1UPP - chains A and L of the 8 polymer chains in the assembly; structure by X-ray diffraction, 2.30 A resolution.

[Chain A]
Name: Ribulose bisphosphate carboxylase large chain
From: Spinacia oleracea
Notes: EC 4.1.1.39
Reference sequence: P00875 (RBL_SPIOL); residue numbers follow UniProt; this construct covers 1-475
Amino-acid sequence (475 residues; numbered 1 to 475; the number before each row is that of its first residue):
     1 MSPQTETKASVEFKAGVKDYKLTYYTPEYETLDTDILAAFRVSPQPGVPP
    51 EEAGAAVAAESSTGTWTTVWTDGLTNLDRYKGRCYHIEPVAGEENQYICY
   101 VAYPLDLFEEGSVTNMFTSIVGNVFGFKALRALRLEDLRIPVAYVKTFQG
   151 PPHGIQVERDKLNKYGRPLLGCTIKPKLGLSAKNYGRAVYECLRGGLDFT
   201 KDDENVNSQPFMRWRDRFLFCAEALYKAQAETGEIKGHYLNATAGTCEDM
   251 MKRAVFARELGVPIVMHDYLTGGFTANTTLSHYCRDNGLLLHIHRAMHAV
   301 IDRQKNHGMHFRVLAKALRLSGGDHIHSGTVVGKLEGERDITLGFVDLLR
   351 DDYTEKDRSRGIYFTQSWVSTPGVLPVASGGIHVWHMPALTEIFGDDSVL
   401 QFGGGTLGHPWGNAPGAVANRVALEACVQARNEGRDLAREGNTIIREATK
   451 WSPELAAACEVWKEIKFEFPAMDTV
Disordered / not traced: 1-8
Modified / non-standard residues: Lys201 (lysine nz-carboxylic acid; KCX)
Metal / ion sites: Ca2+: Lys201, Asp203, Glu204 (together with 2-carboxyarabinitol-1,5-diphosphate)
Residues lining bound ligands:
  - 2-carboxyarabinitol-1,5-diphosphate (CAP), molecule 1: Glu60, Thr65, Trp66, Asn123
  - 2-carboxyarabinitol-1,5-diphosphate (CAP), molecule 2: Thr173, Lys175, Lys177, Lys201, Asp203, Glu204, His294, Arg295, His298, His327, Gly329, Lys334, Leu335, Ser379, Gly380, Gly381, Gln401, Phe402, Gly403, Gly404
Curated features (UniProtKB/Swiss-Prot):
  - active site (Proton acceptor): Lys175, His294
  - binding site (substrate): Thr65, Asn123, Thr173, Lys177, Glu204, His294, Arg295, His327, Lys334, Ser379, Gly381, Gly403, Gly404
  - binding site (Mg(2+)): Lys201, Asp203, Glu204
  - site: Lys14 (Not N6-methylated), Lys334 (Transition state stabilizer)
  - modified residue: Pro3 (N-acetylproline), Lys201 (N6-carboxylysine)

[Chain L]
Name: Ribulose bisphosphate carboxylase small chain
From: Spinacia oleracea
Notes: EC 4.1.1.39
Reference sequence: Q43832 (RBS2_SPIOL); residues 1-123 here correspond to UniProt positions 58-180 (UniProt number = residue number + 57)
Amino-acid sequence (123 residues; each row starts with the number of its first residue):
     1 MQVWPILNLKKYETLSYLPPLTTDQLARQVDYLLNNKWVPCLEFETDHGF
    51 VYREHHNSPGYYDGRYWTMWKLPMFGCTDPAQVLNELEECKKEYPNAFIR
   101 IIGFDSNREVQCISFIAYKPAGY
Sequence notes: conflict Gln2 (Lys59 in Q43832), Ile6 (Thr63 in Q43832), Leu7 (Gln64 in Q43832), Leu9 (Met66 in Q43832), Lys11 (Arg68 in Q43832), Glu109 (Gln166 in Q43832), Ile113 (Val170 in Q43832)

[Chain A / chain L interface]
Contacting residue pairs - 35 pairs, chain A then chain L:
  Gly179(A) - Glu109(L)
  Leu180(A) - Glu109(L)
  Ser181(A) - Glu109(L)  hydrogen bond (backbone-side chain)
  Lys183(A) - Tyr66(L)  hydrogen bond (backbone-side chain)
  Lys183(A) - Gln111(L)
  Asn184(A) - Phe104(L)
  Asn184(A) - Glu109(L)
  Gly186(A) - Tyr66(L)
  Arg187(A) - Glu43(L)  salt bridge
  Arg187(A) - Tyr66(L)  hydrogen bond (backbone-side chain)
  Arg187(A) - Met69(L)
  Arg187(A) - Phe104(L)
  Arg187(A) - Gln111(L)  hydrogen bond
  Tyr190(A) - Trp67(L)
  Tyr190(A) - Thr68(L)
  Glu191(A) - Thr68(L)
  Glu191(A) - Met69(L)  hydrogen bond (side chain-backbone)
  Arg194(A) - Thr68(L)
  Leu219(A) - Tyr61(L)  hydrophobic
  Phe220(A) - Arg65(L)
  Phe220(A) - Tyr66(L)
  Glu223(A) - Tyr61(L)
  Glu223(A) - Tyr62(L)
  Glu223(A) - Asp63(L)
  Glu223(A) - Gly64(L)
  Glu223(A) - Arg65(L)  salt bridge
  Glu223(A) - Tyr66(L)  hydrogen bond (side chain-backbone)
  Tyr226(A) - His55(L)
  Tyr226(A) - Tyr61(L)
  Lys227(A) - Glu45(L)  salt bridge
  Lys227(A) - Tyr66(L)  hydrogen bond (side chain-backbone)
  Glu259(A) - His56(L)  hydrogen bond (backbone-side chain)
  Leu260(A) - His56(L)
  Pro410(A) - Leu72(L)
  Gly412(A) - Leu72(L)
Interface residues without a listed pair, chain A (23 interface residues in all): Ala182, Ala222, Ala224, Trp411
Interface residues without a listed pair, chain L (21 interface residues in all): Ser58, Pro59, Gly60, Ile102

[Summary]
Chain A and chain L form an interface of 23 and 21 residues respectively, with 8 hydrogen bonds and 3 salt
bridges. Polar contacts include Arg187(A)-Glu43(L), Glu223(A)-Arg65(L) and Lys227(A)-Glu45(L). Chain A binds
2-carboxyarabinitol-1,5-diphosphate.
Here chain A is Ribulose bisphosphate carboxylase large chain and chain L is Ribulose bisphosphate carboxylase
small chain, both from Spinacia oleracea. Entry 1UPP (SPINACH RUBISCO IN COMPLEX WITH 2-CARBOXYARABINITOL 2
BISPHOSPHATE and Calcium) was determined by X-ray diffraction (same publication as 1UPM).
